7CH0 - chains B and C of the 12 polymer chains in the assembly; structure by electron microscopy, 3.70 A resolution.

[Chain B]
Name: Phospholipid ABC transporter ATP-binding protein MlaF
Organism: Escherichia coli K-12
UniProtKB: A0A4V3YUQ9 (A0A4V3YUQ9_ECOLI); numbering as in UniProt (aligned over 1-269)
Chain sequence (269 residues; numbered 1 to 269; the number before each row is that of its first residue):
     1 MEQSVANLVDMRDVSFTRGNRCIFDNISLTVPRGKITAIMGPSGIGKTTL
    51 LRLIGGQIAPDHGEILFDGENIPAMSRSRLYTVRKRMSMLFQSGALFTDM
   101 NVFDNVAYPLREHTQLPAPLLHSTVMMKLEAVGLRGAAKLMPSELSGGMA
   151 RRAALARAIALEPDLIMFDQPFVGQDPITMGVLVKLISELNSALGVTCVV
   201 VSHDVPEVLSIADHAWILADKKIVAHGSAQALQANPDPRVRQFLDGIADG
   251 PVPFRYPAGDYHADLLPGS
Disordered / not traced: 1-4, 268-269
Construct notes: engineered mutation Gln-170 (Glu in A0A4V3YUQ9)
Small-molecule neighbours:
  - ATP (adenosine-5'-triphosphate), molecule 1: Arg-18, Ile-23, Ser-43, Gly-44, Ile-45, Gly-46, Lys-47, Thr-48, Thr-49, Arg-52, Gln-92, Gln-170, His-203, Tyr-256
  - ATP, molecule 2: Ser-143, Glu-144, Leu-145, Ser-146, Gly-147, Gly-148, Met-149, Gly-174
From the paper describing this entry:
  - binding site for ATP: Lys-47, Thr-48, Ser-146

[Chain C]
Name: Lipid asymmetry maintenance protein MlaB
Organism: Escherichia coli K-12
UniProtKB: A0A4S5B5E3 (A0A4S5B5E3_ECOLI); residue numbers follow UniProt; this construct covers 1-97
Chain sequence (97 residues; each row starts with the number of its first residue):
     1 MSESLSWMQTGDTLALSGELDQDVLLPLWEMREEAVKGITCIDLSRVSRV
    51 DTGGLALLLHLIDLAKKQGNNVTLQGVNDKVYTLAKLYNLPADVLPR
Disordered / not traced: 1-3
From the paper describing this entry:
  - mutagenesis - Q22A, T52A: decreased growth in response to SDS/EDTA

[How chain B and chain C interact]
Contacting residue pairs (33):
  Thr-114(B) / Gln-22(C)
  Gln-115(B) / Leu-26(C)
  Pro-117(B) / Leu-26(C)  hydrophobic
  Pro-117(B) / Trp-29(C)
  Pro-119(B) / Trp-29(C)  hydrophobic
  Pro-119(B) / His-60(C)
  Leu-120(B) / Leu-25(C)  hydrophobic
  Leu-120(B) / Trp-29(C)  hydrophobic
  Leu-120(B) / Ala-56(C)
  Leu-120(B) / Leu-57(C)
  Leu-120(B) / His-60(C)
  Ser-123(B) / Ala-56(C)
  Ser-123(B) / His-60(C)
  Thr-124(B) / Thr-52(C)
  Thr-124(B) / Ala-56(C)
  Met-127(B) / Tyr-88(C)
  Lys-128(B) / Thr-52(C)  hydrogen bond
  Lys-128(B) / Tyr-88(C)  hydrogen bond
  Glu-130(B) / Tyr-88(C)
  Ala-131(B) / Tyr-88(C)  hydrophobic
  Leu-161(B) / Gln-22(C)
  Glu-162(B) / Gln-22(C)  hydrogen bond
  Glu-162(B) / Thr-52(C)  hydrogen bond
  Leu-186(B) / Leu-87(C)  hydrophobic
  Glu-189(B) / Thr-83(C)
  Glu-189(B) / Lys-86(C)  salt bridge
  Glu-189(B) / Leu-87(C)
  Ser-192(B) / Lys-80(C)
  Ala-193(B) / Lys-80(C)
  Ala-193(B) / Thr-83(C)
  Leu-194(B) / Arg-49(C)
  Leu-194(B) / Val-50(C)
  Leu-194(B) / Leu-84(C)  hydrophobic
Other interface residues (no listed pair), chain B (20 interface residues in all): Leu-116, Leu-190
Other interface residues (no listed pair), chain C (19 interface residues in all): Leu-55, Asn-89, Leu-90

[Overview]
The interface between chain B and chain C involves 20 residues on one side and 19 on the other; the contacts
include 4 hydrogen bonds and 1 salt bridge. Polar contacts include Glu-189(B)/Lys-86(C), Lys-128(B)/Thr-52(C)
and Lys-128(B)/Tyr-88(C). From the paper: a binding site for ATP at Lys-47(B), Thr-48(B) and Ser-146(B); Q22A
and T52A of chain C reduce growth in response to SDS/EDTA.
Chain B is Phospholipid ABC transporter ATP-binding protein MlaF and chain C is Lipid asymmetry maintenance
protein MlaB, both from Escherichia coli K-12; the structure, The overall structure of the MlaFEDB complex in
ATP-bound EQclose conformation (Mutation of E170Q on MlaF), was determined by electron microscopy (same
publication as 7CGE and 7CGN).
